Entry 5Y29 (X-ray diffraction, 1.80 A resolution); this record covers chain A.

# Chain A
Name: insect group II chitinase
Organism: Ostrinia furnacalis
Chain sequence (377 residues; numbered 1606 to 1992; 10 numbers in that range are skipped by the numbering (no residue carries them; nothing is unmodelled there); the number before each row is that of its first residue):
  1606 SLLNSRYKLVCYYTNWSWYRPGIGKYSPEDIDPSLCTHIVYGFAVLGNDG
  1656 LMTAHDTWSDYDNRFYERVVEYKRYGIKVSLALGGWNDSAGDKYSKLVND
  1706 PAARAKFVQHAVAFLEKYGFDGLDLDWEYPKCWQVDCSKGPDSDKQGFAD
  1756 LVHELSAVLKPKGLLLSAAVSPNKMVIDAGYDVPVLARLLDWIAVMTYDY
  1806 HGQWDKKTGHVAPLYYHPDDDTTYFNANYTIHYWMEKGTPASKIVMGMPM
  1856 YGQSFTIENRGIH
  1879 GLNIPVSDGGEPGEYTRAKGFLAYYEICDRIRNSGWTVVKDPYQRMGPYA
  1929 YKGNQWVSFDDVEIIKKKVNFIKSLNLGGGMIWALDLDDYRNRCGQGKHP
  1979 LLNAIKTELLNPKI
Disulfide bonds: Cys1616-Cys1641, Cys1737-Cys1742, Cys1906-Cys1972
Covalently attached groups: N-acetylglucosamine (NAG) linked to Asn1833
Reported in the primary citation:
  - catalytic residues: Asp1729 to Glu1733

# In short
Covalently linked N-acetylglucosamine: at Asn1833. The paper reports the catalytic residue Asp1729.
Chain A is insect group II chitinase (Ostrinia furnacalis); the structure, Crystal structure of Ostrinia
furnacalis Group II chitinase catalytic domain 1, was determined by X-ray diffraction together with 5Y2A, 5Y2B
and 5Y2C from the same study.
